8W27 - chains Q and R of the 20 polymer chains in the assembly; structure by electron microscopy, 2.21 A resolution.

# Chain Q (and R)
Protein: Maltose/maltodextrin-binding periplasmic protein, Poly [ADP-ribose] polymerase tankyrase-2
Organism: Homo sapiens
Notes: EC 2.4.2.30, 2.4.2.-; chain R of this document is another copy of the same molecule, construct and numbering; everything in this record applies to it too
UniProt: chimeric construct of P0AEY0, Q9H2K2: residues 474-838 from P0AEY0 (MALE_ECO57) positions 28-392 (UniProt number = residue number - 446); residues 850-1166 from Q9H2K2 positions 850-1166 (same numbers)
Sequence (729 residues; each row starts with the number of its first residue):
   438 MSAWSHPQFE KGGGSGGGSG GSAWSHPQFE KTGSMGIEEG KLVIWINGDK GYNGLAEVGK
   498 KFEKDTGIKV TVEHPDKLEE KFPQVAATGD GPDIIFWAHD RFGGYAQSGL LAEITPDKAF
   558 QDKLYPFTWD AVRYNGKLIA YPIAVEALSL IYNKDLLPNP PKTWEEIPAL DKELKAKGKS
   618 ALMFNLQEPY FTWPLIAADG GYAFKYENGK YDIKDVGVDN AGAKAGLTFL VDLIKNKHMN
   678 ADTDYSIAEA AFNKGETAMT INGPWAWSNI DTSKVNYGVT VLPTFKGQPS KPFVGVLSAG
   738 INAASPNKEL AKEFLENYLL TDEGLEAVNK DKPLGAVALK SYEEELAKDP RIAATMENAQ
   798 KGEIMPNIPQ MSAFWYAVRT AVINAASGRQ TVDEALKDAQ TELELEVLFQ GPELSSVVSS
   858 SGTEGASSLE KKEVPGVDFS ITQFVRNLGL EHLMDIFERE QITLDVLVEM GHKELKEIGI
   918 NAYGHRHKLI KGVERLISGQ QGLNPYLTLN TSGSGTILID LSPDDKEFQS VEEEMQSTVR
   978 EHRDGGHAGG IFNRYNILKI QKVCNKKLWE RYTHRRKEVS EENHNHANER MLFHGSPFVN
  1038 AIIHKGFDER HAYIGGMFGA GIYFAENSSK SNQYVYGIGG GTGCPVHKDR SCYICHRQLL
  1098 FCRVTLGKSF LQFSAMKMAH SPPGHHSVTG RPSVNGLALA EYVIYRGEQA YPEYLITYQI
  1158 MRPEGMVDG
Unresolved in the structure: 438-874, 1159-1166
Differences from the reference sequence: initiating methionine (438); expression tag (439-473); linker (839-849)
Swiss-Prot annotation at these positions:
  - binding site (Zn(2+)): Cys1081, His1084, Cys1089, Cys1092
Reported in the primary citation:
  - mutagenesis - L1136Y: unchanged signaling in response to XAV939
  - specificity-determining residues: Leu1136
  - specificity-determining residues: Ala1112 (by similarity / conservation)

# Chain Q / chain R interface
Contacting residue pairs (51; chain Q residue first):
  Ser877(Q) with Leu955(R)
  Gln880(Q) with Ile954(R); Leu955(R), hydrogen bond (side chain-backbone)
  Phe881(Q) with Ile954(R)
  Asn884(Q) with Ser949(R); Gly950(R), hydrogen bond (backbone-backbone); Ser951(R); Gly952(R); Thr953(R), hydrogen bond (side chain-backbone); Ile954(R)
  Leu885(Q) with Ser949(R), hydrogen bond (backbone-side chain); Gly950(R)
  Asn918(Q) with Glu897(R)
  Ala919(Q) with Arg896(R); Glu897(R); Gln898(R)
  Tyr920(Q) with Glu897(R), hydrogen bond (backbone-side chain); Met907(R), hydrophobic; Glu911(R); Ile915(R), hydrophobic
  Gly921(Q) with Glu897(R), hydrogen bond (backbone-backbone); Gln898(R); Ile899(R)
  His922(Q) with Gln898(R)
  His924(Q) with Val903(R); Glu906(R)
  Lys925(Q) with Val903(R); Ser949(R), hydrogen bond
  Lys928(Q) with Glu906(R)
  Arg932(Q) with Gly950(R), hydrogen bond (side chain-backbone); Lys1003(R)
  Leu933(Q) with Ile954(R), hydrophobic
  Gly936(Q) with Lys1003(R); Trp1006(R)
  Gln937(Q) with Cys1001(R); Asn1002(R), hydrogen bond (side chain-backbone); Lys1003(R); Trp1006(R)
  Gly939(Q) with Trp1006(R)
  Leu940(Q) with Lys999(R), hydrogen bond (backbone-side chain); Val1000(R); Trp1006(R), hydrophobic; Tyr1148(R); Glu1150(R)
  Asn941(Q) with Lys999(R)
  Thr945(Q) with Ile956(R); Glu964(R); Lys999(R), hydrogen bond
  Leu946(Q) with Ile956(R), hydrophobic
  Thr948(Q) with Ser959(R), hydrogen bond; Asp962(R)
Also at the interface, not in a pair above, chain Q (26 interface residues in all): Gly886, Leu901, Pro942
Also at the interface, not in a pair above, chain R (30 interface residues in all): Glu914, Leu958

# Summary
26 residues of chain Q face 30 of chain R across their interface, with 12 hydrogen bonds. Among the polar
pairs are Gln880(Q)-Leu955(R), Asn884(Q)-Thr953(R) and Leu885(Q)-Ser949(R). From UniProt: 4 Zn2+-binding
residues on chain Q. The paper reports that L1136Y of chain Q leaves signaling in response to XAV939
unchanged; specificity determinants Leu1136(Q) and Ala1112(Q).
Chain Q and chain R are both Maltose/maltodextrin-binding periplasmic protein, Poly [ADP-ribose] polymerase
tankyrase-2 (Homo sapiens); the structure, Cryo-EM structure of human tankyrase 2 SAM-PARP filament bound to
compound, XAV (consensus map), was determined by electron microscopy (same publication as 8W23, 8W25, 8W28,
8W2T and 8W2U).
